PDB entry 9LZL | electron microscopy, 3.10 A resolution | chains G and H of the 12 polymer chains in the assembly

== Chain G (and H) ==
Name: Capsid protein alpha
From: Flock house virus
Notes: EC 3.4.23.44; chain H of this document is another copy of the same molecule, construct and numbering; everything in this record applies to it too
UniProtKB: P12870 (CAPSD_FHV); numbering as in UniProt (aligned over 1-363)
Sequence (363 residues; numbered 1 to 363; the number before each row is that of its first residue):
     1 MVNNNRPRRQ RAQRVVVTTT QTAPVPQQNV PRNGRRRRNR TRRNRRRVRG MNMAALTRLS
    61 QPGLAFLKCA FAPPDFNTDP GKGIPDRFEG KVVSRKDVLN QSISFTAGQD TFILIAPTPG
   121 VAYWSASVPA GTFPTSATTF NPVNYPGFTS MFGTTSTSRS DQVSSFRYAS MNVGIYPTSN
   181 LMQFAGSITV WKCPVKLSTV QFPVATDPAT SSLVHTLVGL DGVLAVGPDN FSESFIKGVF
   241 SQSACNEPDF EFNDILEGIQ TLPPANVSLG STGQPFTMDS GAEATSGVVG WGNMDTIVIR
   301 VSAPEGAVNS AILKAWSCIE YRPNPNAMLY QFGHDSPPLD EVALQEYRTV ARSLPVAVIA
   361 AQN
Not modelled in the structure: 1-23, 33-57 (chain H: 1-57)
Swiss-Prot annotation at these positions:
  - active site: Asp75
  - binding site (Ca(2+)): Asp161, Asp221, Asp249, Glu251, Gly273
  - site: Asn363 (Cleavage)
  - mutagenesis: Asn363 (N363A/D/T: Prevents maturation cleavage)
Cystine bridges: Cys69-Cys318

== Interface between chain G and chain H ==
Residue-residue contacts (60; chain G residue first):
  Val25(G) - Ser232(H)
  Gln27(G) - Ser232(H)  hydrogen bond (side chain-backbone)
  Gln27(G) - Glu233(H)
  Asn29(G) - Pro228(H)  hydrogen bond (side chain-backbone)
  Asn29(G) - Asp229(H)
  Pro31(G) - Leu354(H)
  Pro31(G) - Pro355(H)  hydrophobic
  Lys192(G) - Pro325(H)
  Cys193(G) - Pro325(H)  hydrophobic
  Pro194(G) - Ser164(H)  hydrogen bond (backbone-side chain)
  Pro194(G) - Pro323(H)
  Pro194(G) - Pro325(H)
  Lys196(G) - Ser165(H)  hydrogen bond
  Lys196(G) - Asp254(H)
  Leu197(G) - Asp254(H)
  Ser198(G) - Ile255(H)  hydrogen bond (side chain-backbone)
  Thr199(G) - His215(H)
  Thr199(G) - Glu257(H)
  Val200(G) - Glu257(H)
  Gln201(G) - His215(H)
  Gln201(G) - Glu257(H)  hydrogen bond (backbone-backbone)
  Gln201(G) - Gly258(H)
  Gln201(G) - Pro264(H)
  Pro203(G) - Asn266(H)
  Pro208(G) - Ala205(H)
  Ala209(G) - Asn266(H)
  Thr210(G) - Val204(H)
  Thr210(G) - Asn266(H)
  Ser211(G) - Pro264(H)
  Ser211(G) - Ala265(H)  hydrogen bond (side chain-backbone)
  Ser211(G) - Val267(H)
  Leu213(G) - Leu213(H)
  Leu213(G) - His215(H)
  Val218(G) - Ser160(H)
  Val218(G) - Ser164(H)  hydrogen bond (backbone-side chain)
  Val218(G) - Ile255(H)
  Gly219(G) - Asn324(H)
  Asp221(G) - Asp161(H)
  Asp221(G) - Asn326(H)  hydrogen bond (backbone-side chain)
  Gly222(G) - Pro325(H)
  Ala225(G) - Asn326(H)
  Pro228(G) - Pro325(H)
  Pro228(G) - Tyr330(H)  hydrophobic
  Pro228(G) - Gln331(H)
  Asp229(G) - Lys91(H)  salt bridge
  Asp229(G) - Tyr330(H)
  Asn246(G) - Phe88(H)
  Asn246(G) - Arg322(H)
  Glu247(G) - Phe252(H)
  Pro248(G) - Asp86(H)
  Pro248(G) - Arg87(H)
  Pro248(G) - Phe250(H)
  Asp249(G) - Asp249(H)
  Ser271(G) - Thr157(H)
  Glu341(G) - Arg87(H)  salt bridge
  Gln345(G) - Arg87(H)
  Arg348(G) - Arg87(H)
  Arg348(G) - Glu89(H)
  Arg352(G) - Glu89(H)  salt bridge
  Arg352(G) - Asp335(H)
Interface residues without a listed pair, chain G (42 interface residues in all): Gln28, Val204, Asp207, Gly227, Gly273, Asp295, Leu344
Interface residues without a listed pair, chain H (51 interface residues in all): Arg167, Thr206, Ser212, Val214, Asn230, Phe231, Glu251, Leu256, Ile259, Leu339, Arg352, Ser353

== Summary ==
The interface between chain G and chain H involves 42 residues on one side and 51 on the other, with 9
hydrogen bonds and 3 salt bridges. Among the polar pairs are Asp229(G)-Lys91(H), Glu341(G)-Arg87(H) and
Arg352(G)-Glu89(H).
Chain G and chain H are both Capsid protein alpha (Flock house virus); the structure, Flat-contact of Flock
House Virus early disassembly intermediate, was determined by electron microscopy (same publication as 9LZW).
